PDB entry 7SMQ | electron microscopy, 2.74 A resolution | chains C and D of the 5 polymer chains in the assembly

[Chain C]
Protein: Acetylcholine receptor subunit beta
Organism: Tetronarce californica
Reference sequence: P02712 (ACHB_TETCF); residues 1-469 here correspond to UniProt positions 25-493 (UniProt number = residue number + 24)
Amino-acid sequence (469 residues; each row starts with the number of its first residue):
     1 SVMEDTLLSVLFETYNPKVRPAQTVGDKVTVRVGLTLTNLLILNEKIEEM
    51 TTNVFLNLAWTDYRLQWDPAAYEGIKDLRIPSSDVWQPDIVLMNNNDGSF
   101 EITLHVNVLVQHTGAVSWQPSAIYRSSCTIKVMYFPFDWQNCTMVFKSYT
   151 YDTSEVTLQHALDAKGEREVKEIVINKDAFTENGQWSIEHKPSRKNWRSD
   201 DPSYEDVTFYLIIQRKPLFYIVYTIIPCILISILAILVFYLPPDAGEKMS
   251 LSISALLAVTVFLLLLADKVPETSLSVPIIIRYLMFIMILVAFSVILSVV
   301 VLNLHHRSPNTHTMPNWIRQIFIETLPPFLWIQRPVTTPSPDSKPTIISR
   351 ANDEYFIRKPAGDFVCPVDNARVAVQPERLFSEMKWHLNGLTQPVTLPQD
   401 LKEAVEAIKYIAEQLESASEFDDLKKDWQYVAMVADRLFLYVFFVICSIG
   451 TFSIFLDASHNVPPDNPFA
Disordered / not traced: 335-397
Disulfides: Cys-128/Cys-142
Covalently attached groups: N-acetylglucosamine (NAG) linked to Asn-141
Swiss-Prot annotation at these positions:
  - modified residue: Tyr-355 (Phosphotyrosine)
  - glycosylation: Asn-141 (N-linked (GlcNAc...) asparagine)

[Chain D]
Protein: Acetylcholine receptor subunit alpha
Organism: Tetronarce californica
Reference sequence: P02710 (ACHA_TETCF); residues 1-437 here correspond to UniProt positions 25-461 (UniProt number = residue number + 24)
Amino-acid sequence (437 residues; row label = number of the first residue in the row):
     1 SEHETRLVANLLENYNKVIRPVEHHTHFVDITVGLQLIQLISVDEVNQIV
    51 ETNVRLRQQWIDVRLRWNPADYGGIKKIRLPSDDVWLPDLVLYNNADGDF
   101 AIVHMTKLLLDYTGKIMWTPPAIFKSYCEIIVTHFPFDQQNCTMKLGIWT
   151 YDGTKVSISPESDRPDLSTFMESGEWVMKDYRGWKHWVYYTCCPDTPYLD
   201 ITYHFIMQRIPLYFVVNVIIPCLLFSFLTGLVFYLPTDSGEKMTLSISVL
   251 LSLTVFLLVIVELIPSTSSAVPLIGKYMLFTMIFVISSIIITVVVINTHH
   301 RSPSTHTMPQWVRKIFIDTIPNVMFFSTMKRASKEKQENKIFADDIDISD
   351 ISGKQVTGEVIFQTPLIKNPDVKSAIEGVKYIAEHMKSDEESSNAAEEWK
   401 YVAMVIDHILLCVFMLICIIGTVSVFAGRLIELSQEG
Disordered / not traced: 332-369, 434-437
Disulfides: Cys-128/Cys-142, Cys-192/Cys-193
Covalently attached groups: glycan linked to Asn-141
Swiss-Prot annotation at these positions:
  - glycosylation: Asn-141 (N-linked (GlcNAc...) asparagine)
Reported in the primary citation:
  - binding site for cholesterol: Arg-301, Phe-316
  - mutagenesis - F233A (3-fold), F233A/F414A (7-fold): increased signaling in response to agonist
  - mutagenesis - F284A: unchanged signaling in response to agonist

[Chain C / chain D interface]
Pairs across the interface (112; chain C residue first):
  Thr-14(C) / Thr-5(D)
  Asn-16(C) / Val-8(D)
  Lys-18(C) / Pro-81(D)
  Lys-18(C) / Asp-84(D)  salt bridge
  Lys-18(C) / Lys-107(D)
  Val-19(C) / Ser-1(D)
  Val-19(C) / Glu-4(D)
  Val-19(C) / Thr-5(D)
  Arg-20(C) / Ser-1(D)
  Pro-21(C) / Ser-1(D)
  Ala-22(C) / Ser-1(D)
  Val-25(C) / Gly-73(D)
  Val-25(C) / Ile-75(D)  hydrophobic
  Tyr-63(C) / Ser-1(D)  hydrogen bond (side chain-backbone)
  Tyr-63(C) / Glu-2(D)  hydrogen bond (side chain-backbone)
  Met-93(C) / Arg-55(D)
  Asn-96(C) / Gln-39(D)  hydrogen bond
  Asn-96(C) / Ile-41(D)
  Gly-98(C) / His-104(D)  hydrogen bond (backbone-side chain)
  Gly-98(C) / Ile-123(D)
  Phe-100(C) / Arg-55(D)
  Phe-100(C) / Pro-121(D)  hydrophobic
  Ser-127(C) / Met-171(D)
  Tyr-149(C) / Arg-55(D)
  Tyr-149(C) / Thr-106(D)
  Tyr-149(C) / Thr-119(D)  hydrogen bond (side chain-backbone)
  Tyr-149(C) / Pro-120(D)
  Tyr-149(C) / Pro-121(D)
  Thr-150(C) / Arg-79(D)  hydrogen bond (backbone-side chain)
  Thr-150(C) / Lys-107(D)
  Tyr-151(C) / Arg-79(D)
  Asp-152(C) / Arg-79(D)  salt bridge
  Glu-155(C) / Arg-79(D)  salt bridge
  Gly-246(C) / Glu-241(D)
  Glu-247(C) / Glu-241(D)
  Lys-248(C) / Glu-241(D)
  Met-249(C) / Glu-241(D)  hydrogen bond (backbone-side chain)
  Met-249(C) / Leu-245(D)  hydrophobic
  Ser-250(C) / Glu-241(D)  hydrogen bond (backbone-side chain)
  Ser-250(C) / Thr-244(D)
  Ile-253(C) / Leu-245(D)  hydrophobic
  Ile-253(C) / Ser-248(D)
  Ile-253(C) / Val-249(D)  hydrophobic
  Leu-256(C) / Phe-225(D)  hydrophobic
  Leu-256(C) / Leu-228(D)  hydrophobic
  Leu-257(C) / Ser-248(D)
  Leu-257(C) / Leu-251(D)  hydrophobic
  Leu-257(C) / Ser-252(D)
  Leu-263(C) / Phe-256(D)  hydrophobic
  Leu-264(C) / Leu-258(D)  hydrophobic
  Leu-264(C) / Val-259(D)  hydrophobic
  Leu-264(C) / Glu-262(D)
  Ala-267(C) / Glu-262(D)
  Asp-268(C) / Glu-262(D)
  Pro-271(C) / Tyr-213(D)
  Glu-272(C) / Glu-175(D)
  Glu-272(C) / Tyr-213(D)
  Thr-273(C) / Gly-174(D)
  Ser-274(C) / Gly-174(D)  hydrogen bond (backbone-backbone)
  Ser-274(C) / Ile-210(D)  hydrogen bond (side chain-backbone)
  Ser-274(C) / Leu-212(D)
  Ser-274(C) / Tyr-213(D)  hydrogen bond (side chain-backbone)
  Leu-275(C) / Gly-174(D)
  Leu-275(C) / Ile-210(D)  hydrophobic
  Ser-276(C) / Leu-212(D)
  Ile-281(C) / Val-216(D)  hydrophobic
  Met-285(C) / Val-216(D)
  Met-288(C) / Leu-224(D)  hydrophobic
  Ala-292(C) / Leu-224(D)  hydrophobic
  Ile-296(C) / Phe-227(D)  hydrophobic
  Ile-296(C) / Leu-231(D)  hydrophobic
  Val-299(C) / Leu-231(D)  hydrophobic
  Val-299(C) / Tyr-234(D)
  Val-299(C) / Leu-235(D)
  Leu-302(C) / Leu-235(D)  hydrophobic
  Leu-302(C) / Pro-236(D)
  Leu-302(C) / Ser-239(D)
  Leu-302(C) / Glu-241(D)
  Asn-303(C) / Tyr-234(D)  hydrogen bond (side chain-backbone)
  Asn-303(C) / Pro-236(D)
  His-306(C) / Pro-236(D)
  His-306(C) / Asp-238(D)
  His-306(C) / Ser-239(D)
  Arg-307(C) / Tyr-234(D)  hydrogen bond
  Arg-307(C) / Thr-328(D)
  Pro-309(C) / Lys-330(D)
  Asn-310(C) / Lys-330(D)
  Asn-310(C) / Glu-397(D)  hydrogen bond
  Thr-311(C) / Met-329(D)
  Thr-311(C) / Lys-330(D)  hydrogen bond (backbone-backbone)
  Thr-311(C) / Met-404(D)
  His-312(C) / Thr-328(D)
  His-312(C) / Met-329(D)
  His-312(C) / Lys-330(D)
  His-312(C) / Met-404(D)
  Thr-313(C) / Thr-328(D)  hydrogen bond (backbone-side chain)
  Thr-313(C) / Lys-330(D)
  Pro-315(C) / Thr-328(D)
  Asp-400(C) / Lys-373(D)
  Asp-400(C) / Ile-376(D)
  Glu-403(C) / Lys-380(D)  salt bridge
  Ala-404(C) / Ile-376(D)  hydrophobic
  Ala-407(C) / Val-379(D)  hydrophobic
  Ala-407(C) / Ala-383(D)  hydrophobic
  Ile-408(C) / Val-379(D)  hydrophobic
  Tyr-410(C) / Ala-383(D)
  Tyr-410(C) / Met-386(D)
  Tyr-410(C) / Lys-387(D)
  Tyr-410(C) / Glu-390(D)  hydrogen bond
  Ile-411(C) / Ile-382(D)  hydrophobic
  Ile-411(C) / Met-386(D)  hydrophobic
  Gln-414(C) / Glu-390(D)  hydrogen bond
Interface residues without a listed pair, chain C (72 interface residues in all): Glu-48, Arg-64, Asn-95, Asp-97, Arg-198, Thr-260, Val-261, Val-277, Ile-289, Val-295, Leu-401
Interface residues without a listed pair, chain D (74 interface residues in all): Leu-12, Asn-53, Tyr-72, Gly-74, Thr-169, Ser-173, Asn-217, Ile-220, Pro-221, Val-255, Tyr-401, His-408

[Overview]
72 residues of chain C and 74 residues of chain D are in contact, with 18 hydrogen bonds and 4 salt bridges.
Polar pairs include Lys-18(C)/Asp-84(D), Asp-152(C)/Arg-79(D) and Glu-155(C)/Arg-79(D). The paper reports a
binding site for cholesterol at Arg-301(D) and Phe-316(D); F233A and F233A/F414A of chain D increase signaling
in response to agonist.
Here chain C is Acetylcholine receptor subunit beta and chain D is Acetylcholine receptor subunit alpha, both
from Tetronarce californica. Entry 7SMQ (Cryo-EM structure of Torpedo acetylcholine receptor in apo form with
added cholesterol) was determined by electron microscopy, deposited together with 7SMM, 7SMR, 7SMS and 7SMT.
